Entry 2A50 (X-ray diffraction, 1.30 A resolution); this record covers chains C and D of the 4 polymer chains in the assembly.

# Chain C
Name: GFP-like non-fluorescent chromoprotein FP595 chain 1
Organism: Anemonia sulcata
UniProt: Q9GZ28 (NFCP_ANESU); residues 2-62 here = UniProt positions 2-62
Amino-acid sequence (73 residues; row label = number of the first residue in the row; numbers below 1 keep their minus sign (Met-10 is residue -10)):
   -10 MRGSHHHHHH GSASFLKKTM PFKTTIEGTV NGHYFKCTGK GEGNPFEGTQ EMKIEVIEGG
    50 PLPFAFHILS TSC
Unresolved in the structure: -10 to 3
Differences from the reference sequence: expression tag (-10 to 1)
UniProt features mapped onto this chain:
  - site: Cys62 (Cleavage)

# Chain D
Name: GFP-like non-fluorescent chromoprotein FP595 chain 2
Organism: Anemonia sulcata
UniProt: Q9GZ28 (NFCP_ANESU); aligned to UniProt positions 63-230 over residues 65-232 (the alignment contains insertions or deletions, so no single offset holds)
Amino-acid sequence (168 residues; each row starts with the number of its first residue):
    65 MSKTFIKYVS GIPDYFKQSF PEGFTWERTT TYEDGGFLTA HQDTSLDGDC LVYKVKILGN
   125 NFPADGPVMQ NKAGRWEPAT EIVYEVDGVL RGQSLMALKC PGGRHLTCHL HTTYRSKKPA
   185 SALKMPGFHF EDHRIEIMEE VEKGKCYKQY EAAVGRYCDA APSKLGHN
Modified residues: Met65 ({(4Z)-4-(4-hydroxybenzylidene)-2-[3-(methylthio)propanimidoyl]-5-oxo-4,5-dihydro-1H-imidazol-1-yl}acetic acid; NRQ)
Differences from the reference sequence: chromophore (65, 65, 65)

# Interface between chain C and chain D
Pairs across the interface (117; chain C residue first):
  Phe4(C) with Pro85(D); Leu110(D), hydrophobic
  Leu5(C) with Lys81(D); Phe84(D), hydrophobic
  Met9(C) with Phe69(D); Leu110(D), hydrophobic
  Pro10(C) with Asp113(D); Cys114(D); Leu115(D), hydrogen bond (backbone-backbone)
  Phe11(C) with Phe69(D), hydrophobic; Cys114(D), hydrophobic; Leu115(D); Tyr117(D), hydrophobic
  Lys12(C) with Cys114(D); Leu115(D), hydrogen bond (backbone-backbone); Val116(D); Tyr117(D), hydrogen bond (backbone-backbone)
  Thr13(C) with Tyr117(D), hydrogen bond (side chain-backbone); Val119(D)
  Thr14(C) with Tyr117(D), hydrogen bond (backbone-backbone); Lys118(D); Val119(D), hydrogen bond (backbone-backbone)
  Ile15(C) with Val119(D); Ile121(D), hydrophobic
  Glu16(C) with Val119(D), hydrogen bond (backbone-backbone); Lys120(D); Ile121(D), hydrogen bond (backbone-backbone)
  Gly17(C) with Ile121(D)
  Thr18(C) with Ile121(D), hydrogen bond (backbone-backbone); Leu122(D); Gly123(D), hydrogen bond (backbone-backbone)
  Val19(C) with Gly123(D)
  Asn20(C) with Gly123(D), hydrogen bond (backbone-backbone); Asn124(D); Asn125(D), hydrogen bond (side chain-backbone); Phe126(D), hydrogen bond (side chain-backbone); Met133(D)
  Gly32(C) with Phe69(D)
  Asn33(C) with Phe69(D)
  Pro34(C) with Thr68(D); Phe69(D); Ile70(D), hydrogen bond (backbone-backbone); Lys81(D), hydrogen bond (backbone-side chain)
  Phe35(C) with Lys71(D); Lys81(D)
  Glu36(C) with Lys71(D)
  Gly37(C) with Phe69(D); Ile70(D); Lys71(D); Glu215(D); Ala216(D); Ala217(D), hydrogen bond (backbone-backbone)
  Thr38(C) with Phe69(D); Tyr214(D); Glu215(D)
  Gln39(C) with Met65(D); Ser66(D), hydrogen bond; Phe69(D); Tyr214(D); Glu215(D), hydrogen bond (backbone-backbone)
  Glu40(C) with Met202(D); Lys212(D), salt bridge; Gln213(D); Tyr214(D)
  Met41(C) with Met65(D); Tyr211(D); Lys212(D); Gln213(D), hydrogen bond (backbone-backbone)
  Lys42(C) with Cys210(D), hydrogen bond; Tyr211(D)
  Ile43(C) with Lys209(D); Cys210(D); Tyr211(D), hydrogen bond (backbone-backbone)
  Glu44(C) with Lys209(D)
  Val45(C) with Gly208(D); Lys209(D), hydrogen bond (backbone-backbone); Tyr211(D), hydrophobic
  Pro50(C) with Lys207(D); Gly208(D); Lys209(D)
  Leu51(C) with Gly208(D), hydrogen bond (backbone-backbone); Tyr211(D)
  Pro52(C) with Met133(D)
  Phe53(C) with Val132(D); Met133(D), hydrophobic
  Ala54(C) with Val132(D), hydrogen bond (backbone-backbone); Asn135(D); Ala137(D), hydrophobic
  Phe55(C) with Ile201(D), hydrophobic; Tyr211(D), hydrophobic; Gln213(D)
  His56(C) with Ala137(D); Gly138(D), hydrogen bond (side chain-backbone); Trp140(D), hydrogen bond (backbone-side chain); Leu162(D); Ile201(D)
  Ile57(C) with Tyr96(D); Leu102(D); Val132(D), hydrophobic
  Leu58(C) with Ile121(D), hydrophobic
  Ser59(C) with Met65(D); Trp140(D); Ile199(D); Gln213(D), hydrogen bond
  Thr60(C) with Met65(D); Trp90(D); Arg92(D), hydrogen bond (backbone-side chain); Met160(D); Ile199(D)
  Ser61(C) with Met65(D); Trp90(D); Ala104(D); Val119(D); Ile121(D)
  Cys62(C) with Met65(D); Tyr117(D); Gln213(D)
Interface residues without a listed pair, chain C (43 interface residues in all): Phe24, Gly49
Interface residues without a listed pair, chain D (54 interface residues in all): Pro131, Arg139, Leu174

# In short
43 residues of chain C face 54 of chain D across their interface; the contacts include 28 hydrogen bonds and 1
salt bridge. Polar contacts include Glu40(C)-Lys212(D), Thr13(C)-Tyr117(D) and Asn20(C)-Asn125(D).
Chain C is GFP-like non-fluorescent chromoprotein FP595 chain 1 and chain D is GFP-like non-fluorescent
chromoprotein FP595 chain 2, both from Anemonia sulcata; the structure, fluorescent protein asFP595, wt,
off-state, was determined by X-ray diffraction (same publication as 2A52, 2A53, 2A54 and 2A56).
